Entry 1ELB (X-ray diffraction, 2.10 A resolution); this record covers chain A.

Chain A:
Name: Elastase
From: Sus scrofa
Notes: EC 3.4.21.36
UniProt: P00772 (EL1_PIG); residues 16-255 here correspond to UniProt positions 27-266 (UniProt number = residue number + 11)
Chain sequence (240 residues; each row starts with the number of its first residue):
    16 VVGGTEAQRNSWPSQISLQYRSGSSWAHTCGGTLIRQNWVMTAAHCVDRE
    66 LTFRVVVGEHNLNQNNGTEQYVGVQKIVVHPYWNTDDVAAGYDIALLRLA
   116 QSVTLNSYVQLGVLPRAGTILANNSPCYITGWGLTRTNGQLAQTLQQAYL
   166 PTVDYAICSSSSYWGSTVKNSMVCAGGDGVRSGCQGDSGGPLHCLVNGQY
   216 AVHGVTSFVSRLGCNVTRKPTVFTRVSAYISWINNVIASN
Sequence notes: conflict Asn-81 (Asp92 in P00772)
Disulfide bonds: Cys-45/Cys-61, Cys-142/Cys-209, Cys-173/Cys-189, Cys-199/Cys-229
Ion coordination: Ca2+: Glu-74, Asn-76, Gln-79, Asn-81, Glu-84
Residues lining bound ligands: 0Z4 (6-ammonio-N-(trifluoroacetyl)-L-norleucyl-N-[4-(1-methylethyl)phenyl]-L-leucinamide): Thr-44, Cys-45, His-60, Val-103, Gly-198, Cys-199, Gln-200, Gly-201, Ser-203, Thr-221, Ser-222, Phe-223, Val-224, Ser-225, Arg-226

Summary:
Bound to chain A: compound 0Z4. Glu-74, Asn-76, Gln-79, Asn-81 and Glu-84 form the Ca2+ site.
Chain A is Elastase (Sus scrofa); the structure, Analogous inhibitors of elastase do not always bind
analogously, was determined by X-ray diffraction together with 1ELA and 1ELC from the same study.
